Entry 5BSG (X-ray diffraction, 1.95 A resolution); this record covers chains A and C of the 10 polymer chains in the assembly.

== Chain A (and C) ==
Protein: Pyrroline-5-carboxylate reductase
Organism: Medicago truncatula
Notes: EC 1.5.1.2; chain C of this document is another copy of the same molecule, construct and numbering; everything in this record applies to it too
Reference sequence: G7KRM5 (G7KRM5_MEDTR); numbering as in UniProt (aligned over 1-274)
Sequence (277 residues; row label = number of the first residue in the row; numbers below 1 keep their minus sign (Ser-2 is residue -2)):
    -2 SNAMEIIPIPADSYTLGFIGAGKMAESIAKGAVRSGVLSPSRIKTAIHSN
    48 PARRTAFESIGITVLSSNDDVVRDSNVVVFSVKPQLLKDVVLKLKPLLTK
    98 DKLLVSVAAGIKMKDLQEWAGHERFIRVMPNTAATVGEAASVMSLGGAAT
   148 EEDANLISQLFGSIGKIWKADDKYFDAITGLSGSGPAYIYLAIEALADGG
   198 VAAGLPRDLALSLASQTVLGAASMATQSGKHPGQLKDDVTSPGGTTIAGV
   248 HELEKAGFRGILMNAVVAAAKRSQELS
Unresolved in the structure: -2 to 2 (chain C: -2 to 4)
Sequence notes: expression tag (-2 to 0)
Small-molecule neighbours:
  - MPO (3[N-morpholino]propane sulfonic acid), molecule 1: Lys80, Pro81, Ala106, Met126, Thr176, Gly180, Ser181
  - MPO, molecule 2: Ser238, Thr242, Thr243
  - NADP (NAP; NADP nicotinamide-adenine-dinucleotide phosphate): Ile16, Gly17, Ala18, Gly19, Lys20, Met21, His45, Ser46, Asn47, Arg50, Asn65, Ser78, Val79, Lys80, Pro81, Leu83, Val87, Val104, Ala105, Ala106, Met126, Pro127, Asn128, Thr129
Reported in the primary citation:
  - binding site for NADP: His45, Ser46, Asn47, Leu83
  - conformationally variable residues (loop rearrangement): Ile44 to Pro48
  - specificity-determining residues: His45 (by similarity / conservation)

== Interface between chain A and chain C ==
Residue-residue contacts (16; chain A residue first):
  Glu191(A) - Lys233(C)  salt bridge
  Asp195(A) - Lys233(C)  salt bridge
  Asp195(A) - Ile244(C)
  Val198(A) - Thr237(C)
  Val198(A) - Ser238(C)
  Val198(A) - Pro239(C)
  Val198(A) - Gly240(C)  hydrogen bond (backbone-backbone)
  Val198(A) - Ile244(C)  hydrophobic
  Ala199(A) - Ile244(C)  hydrophobic
  Gly201(A) - Pro239(C)
  Gly201(A) - Gly240(C)
  Leu202(A) - Pro239(C)
  Pro203(A) - Pro239(C)  hydrophobic
  Arg204(A) - Lys233(C)
  Arg204(A) - Asp234(C)  salt bridge
  Arg204(A) - Thr237(C)  hydrogen bond
Other interface residues (no listed pair), chain C (11 interface residues in all): Gly230, His248, Glu251, Arg256

== Overview ==
The interface between chain A and chain C involves 8 residues on one side and 11 on the other, with 2 hydrogen
bonds and 3 salt bridges. Polar pairs include Glu191(A)-Lys233(C), Asp195(A)-Lys233(C) and
Arg204(A)-Asp234(C). From the paper: a binding site for NADP at His45(A), Ser46(A) and Asn47(A) among others;
the specificity determinant His45(A).
Both chains are Pyrroline-5-carboxylate reductase (Medicago truncatula). Entry 5BSG (Crystal structure of
Medicago truncatula (delta)1-Pyrroline-5-Carboxylate Reductase (MtP5CR) in complex with NADP+) was determined
by X-ray diffraction (same publication as 5BSE, 5BSF and 5BSH).
